PDB entry 6Y5K | electron microscopy, 4.20 A resolution (low resolution: residue-level contacts below are approximate; hydrogen-bond / salt-bridge calls are withheld) | chains C and D of the 6 polymer chains in the assembly

== Chain C ==
Molecule: X-31 Influenza Haemagglutinin HA1
From: unidentified influenza virus
Reference sequence: P03437 (HEMA_I68A0); residues 8-325 here correspond to UniProt positions 24-341 (UniProt number = residue number + 16)
Chain sequence (318 residues; numbered 8 to 325; the number before each row is that of its first residue):
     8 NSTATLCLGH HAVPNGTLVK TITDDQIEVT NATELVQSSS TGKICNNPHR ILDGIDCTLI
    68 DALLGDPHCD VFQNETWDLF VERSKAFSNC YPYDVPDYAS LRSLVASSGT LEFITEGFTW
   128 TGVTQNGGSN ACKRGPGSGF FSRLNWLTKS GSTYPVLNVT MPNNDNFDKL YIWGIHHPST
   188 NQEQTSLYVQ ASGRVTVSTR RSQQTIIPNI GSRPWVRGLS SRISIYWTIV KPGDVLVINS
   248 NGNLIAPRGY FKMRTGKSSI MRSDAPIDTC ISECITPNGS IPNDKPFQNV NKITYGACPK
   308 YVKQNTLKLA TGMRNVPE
Not modelled in the structure: 8-13
Cystine bridges: C52-C277, C64-C76, C97-C139, C281-C305
Covalently attached groups: N-acetylglucosamine (NAG) linked to N38
Residues lining bound ligands: N-acetylglucosamine (NAG; 2-acetamido-2-deoxy-beta-D-glucopyranose): R269, P284, N285
UniProt features mapped onto this chain:
  - glycosylation (N-linked (GlcNAc...) asparagine): N8, N22, N38, N81, N165, N285
What the authors report for this chain:
  - mutagenesis - T30S: decreased stability (citing earlier work)

== Chain D ==
Molecule: X-31 Influenza Haemagglutinin HA2
From: unidentified influenza virus
Reference sequence: P03437 (HEMA_I68A0); residues 1-172 here correspond to UniProt positions 346-517 (UniProt number = residue number + 345)
Chain sequence (172 residues; row label = number of the first residue in the row):
     1 GLFGAIAGFI ENGWEGMIDG WYGFRHQNSE GTGQAADLKS TQAAIDQING KLNRVIEKTN
    61 EKFHQIEKEF SEVEGRIQDL EKYVEDTKID LWSYNAELLV ALENQHTIDL TDSEMNKLFE
   121 KTRRQLRENA EEMGNGCFKI YHKCDNACIE SIRNGTYDHD VYRDEALNNR FQ
Not modelled in the structure: 1-36, 170-172
Cystine bridges: C144-C148
UniProt features mapped onto this chain:
  - glycosylation: N154 (N-linked (GlcNAc...) asparagine)
What the authors report for this chain:
  - mutagenesis - R54K, Q105K, H106A: decreased stability (citing earlier work)

== Chain C / chain D interface ==
Pairs across the interface (27):
  C14(C) - C137(D)
  L15(C) - M115(D)
  L15(C) - N135(D)
  L15(C) - G136(D)
  K27(C) - E97(D)
  K27(C) - N104(D)
  T28(C) - A101(D)
  T28(C) - Q105(D)
  T28(C) - I108(D)
  I29(C) - Q105(D)
  T30(C) - Q105(D)
  I34(C) - I108(D)
  F294(C) - A96(D)
  K310(C) - D90(D)
  K310(C) - S93(D)
  Q311(C) - E97(D)
  K315(C) - N104(D)
  L316(C) - E103(D)
  L316(C) - N104(D)
  A317(C) - N104(D)
  G319(C) - T111(D)
  M320(C) - T111(D)
  R321(C) - I108(D)
  R321(C) - D112(D)
  P324(C) - N135(D)
  E325(C) - G134(D)
  E325(C) - N135(D)
Also at the interface, not in a pair above, chain C (24 interface residues in all): G16, V36, L42, Y308, V309, L314
Also at the interface, not in a pair above, chain D (20 interface residues in all): I89, L98, V100, T107

== Overview ==
24 residues of chain C and 20 residues of chain D are in contact. Ligands of chain C: N-acetylglucosamine.
N-acetylglucosamine is covalently linked to N38(C). The paper reports that R54K, Q105K and H106A of chain D
reduce stability; T30S of chain C reduces stability.
Chain C is X-31 Influenza Haemagglutinin HA1 and chain D is X-31 Influenza Haemagglutinin HA2, both from
unidentified influenza virus; the structure, Extended Intermediate form of X-31 Influenza Haemagglutinin at pH
5 (State IV), was determined by electron microscopy, deposited together with 6Y5G, 6Y5H, 6Y5I, 6Y5J and 6Y5L.
